Entry 6OLP (electron microscopy, 4.20 A resolution (low resolution: residue-level contacts below are approximate; hydrogen-bond / salt-bridge calls are withheld)); this record covers chains D and G of the 10 polymer chains in the assembly.

# Chain D
Name: Envelope glycoprotein gp41
Source organism: Human immunodeficiency virus 1
Sequence (345 residues; numbered 512 to 856; the number before each row is that of its first residue):
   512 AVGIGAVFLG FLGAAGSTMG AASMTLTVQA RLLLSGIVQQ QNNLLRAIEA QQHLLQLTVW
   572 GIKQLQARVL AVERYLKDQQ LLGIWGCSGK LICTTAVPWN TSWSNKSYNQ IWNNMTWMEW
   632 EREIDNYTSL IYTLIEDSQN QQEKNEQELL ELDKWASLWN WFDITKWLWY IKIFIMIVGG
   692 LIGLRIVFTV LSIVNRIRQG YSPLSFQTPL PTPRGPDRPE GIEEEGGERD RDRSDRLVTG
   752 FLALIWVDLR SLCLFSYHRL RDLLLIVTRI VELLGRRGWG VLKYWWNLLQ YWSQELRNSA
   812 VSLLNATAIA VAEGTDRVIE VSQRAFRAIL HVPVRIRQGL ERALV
Unresolved in the structure: 548-571, 665-856
Cystine bridges: Cys598-Cys604
Covalent attachments: glycan linked to Asn611, Asn637; N-acetylglucosamine (NAG) linked to Asn625
From the paper describing this entry:
  - post-translational modification sites: Asn611, Asn637

# Chain G
Name: Immunoglobulin G PGT151 Fab, Heavy chain
Source organism: Homo sapiens
Notes: antibody fragment or engineered binder
Sequence (240 residues; numbered 1 to 240; the number before each row is that of its first residue):
     1 RVQLVESGGG VVQPGKSVRL SCVVSDFPFS KYPMYWVRQA PGKGLEWVAA ISGDAWHVVY
    61 SNSVQGRFLV SRDNVKNTLY LEMNSLKIED TAVYRCARMF QESGPPRLDR WSGRNYYYYS
   121 GMDVWGQGTT VTVSSASTKG PSVFPLAPSS KSTSGGTAAL GCLVKDYFPE PVTVSWNSGA
   181 LTSGVHTFPA VLQSSGLYSL SSVVTVPSSS LGTQTYICNV NHKPSNTKVD KRVEPKSCDK
Unresolved in the structure: 1, 136-240
Cystine bridges: Cys22-Cys96

# Interface between chain D and chain G
Pairs across the interface (19; chain D residue first):
  Ala512(D) with Tyr117(G); Tyr119(G)
  Val513(D) with Tyr116(G); Tyr117(G); Tyr118(G)
  Gly514(D) with His57(G); Tyr116(G)
  Ile515(D) with Arg114(G); Asn115(G)
  Gly516(D) with Gly113(G); Arg114(G)
  Ala517(D) with Gly113(G)
  Val518(D) with Gly113(G); Asn115(G)
  Phe519(D) with Gly113(G)
  Leu520(D) with Gly113(G)
  Phe522(D) with Trp111(G)
  Arg542(D) with Arg110(G)
  Leu543(D) with Trp111(G)
Also at the interface, not in a pair above, chain D (13 interface residues in all): Gly521
Also at the interface, not in a pair above, chain G (13 interface residues in all): Trp56, Leu108, Ser112

# In short
Chain D and chain G each contribute 13 residues to their interface. N-acetylglucosamine is covalently linked
to Asn625(D). The paper reports modification sites Asn611(D) and Asn637(D).
Chain D is Envelope glycoprotein gp41 (Human immunodeficiency virus 1) and chain G is Immunoglobulin G PGT151
Fab, Heavy chain (Homo sapiens); the structure, Full length HIV-1 Env AMC011 in complex with PGT151 Fab, was
determined by electron microscopy together with 6NIJ from the same study.
